5CGA - chains B and C of the 3 polymer chains in the assembly; structure by X-ray diffraction, 1.87 A resolution.

Chain B (and C):
Name: Hydroxyethylthiazole kinase
Source organism: Staphylococcus aureus MRSA252
Notes: EC 2.7.1.50; chain C of this document is another copy of the same molecule, construct and numbering; everything in this record applies to it too
UniProtKB: Q6GEY3 (THIM_STAAR); residue numbers follow UniProt; this construct covers 1-263
Amino-acid sequence (277 residues; row label = number of the first residue in the row):
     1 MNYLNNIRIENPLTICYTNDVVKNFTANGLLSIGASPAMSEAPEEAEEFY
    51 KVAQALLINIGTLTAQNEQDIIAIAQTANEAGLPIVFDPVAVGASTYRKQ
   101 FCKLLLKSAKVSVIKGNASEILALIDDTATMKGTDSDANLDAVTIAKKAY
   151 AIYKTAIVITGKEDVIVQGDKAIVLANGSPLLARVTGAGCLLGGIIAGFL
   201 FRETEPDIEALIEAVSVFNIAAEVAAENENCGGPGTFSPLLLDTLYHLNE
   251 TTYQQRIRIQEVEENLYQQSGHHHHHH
Unresolved in the structure: 127-139, 263-277 (chain C: 129-139, 263-277)
Construct notes: expression tag (264-277)
Metal / ion sites: Mg2+: Asp88, Glu120
Ligand contacts:
  - 2-(1,3,5-trimethyl-1H-pyrazol-4-yl)ethanol (KP6), molecule 1: Asn19, Val21, Val22, Gly61, Thr62, Val90, Arg98, Thr186, Gly187, Cys190
  - 2-(1,3,5-trimethyl-1H-pyrazol-4-yl)ethanol (KP6), molecule 2: Ala27, Pro37, Ala38, Met39, Ser40
Reported in the primary citation:
  - binding site for 2-(1,3,5-trimethyl-1H-pyrazol-4-yl)ethanol: Met39
  - catalytic residues: Lys115, Asn117, Thr160, Cys190 (proposed by the authors, not directly observed)

How chain B and chain C interact:
Pairs across the interface (40):
  Asp20(B) - Lys23(C)  salt bridge
  Val21(B) - Asn24(C)  hydrogen bond (backbone-side chain)
  Val21(B) - Ala27(C)  hydrophobic
  Val21(B) - Met39(C)  hydrophobic
  Thr62(B) - Met39(C)
  Leu63(B) - Ala42(C)
  Thr64(B) - Ala42(C)
  Ala65(B) - Glu44(C)
  Ala94(B) - Phe49(C)  hydrophobic
  Ser95(B) - Glu45(C)  hydrogen bond
  Ser95(B) - Glu48(C)
  Ser95(B) - Phe49(C)
  Thr96(B) - Glu48(C)  hydrogen bond (backbone-side chain)
  Tyr97(B) - Ala42(C)  hydrophobic
  Tyr97(B) - Glu44(C)
  Tyr97(B) - Glu45(C)
  Arg98(B) - Glu45(C)  salt bridge
  Ala183(B) - Leu31(C)
  Arg184(B) - Asn28(C)
  Arg184(B) - Leu31(C)  hydrogen bond (side chain-backbone)
  Arg184(B) - Ser32(C)  hydrogen bond (side chain-backbone)
  Arg184(B) - Gly34(C)
  Arg184(B) - Tyr246(C)
  Val185(B) - Asn28(C)
  Val185(B) - Leu31(C)
  Thr186(B) - Asn24(C)
  Thr186(B) - Ala27(C)
  Thr186(B) - Asn28(C)  hydrogen bond (backbone-side chain)
  Thr186(B) - Leu31(C)
  Gly232(B) - Asp243(C)
  Gly232(B) - His247(C)  hydrogen bond (backbone-side chain)
  Gly233(B) - Asp243(C)  hydrogen bond (backbone-side chain)
  Pro234(B) - Asp243(C)
  Pro234(B) - Tyr246(C)
  Gly235(B) - Pro239(C)
  Gly235(B) - Leu242(C)
  Gly235(B) - Asp243(C)  hydrogen bond (backbone-side chain)
  Thr236(B) - Pro239(C)
  Thr236(B) - Leu240(C)
  Thr236(B) - Asp243(C)  hydrogen bond
Also at the interface, not in a pair above, chain B (23 interface residues in all): Gln66, Leu181, Pro239
Also at the interface, not in a pair above, chain C (23 interface residues in all): Ile33, Glu41, Gln66, Asp70

Overview:
Chain B and chain C each contribute 23 residues to their interface, with 10 hydrogen bonds and 2 salt bridges.
Polar pairs include Asp20(B)-Lys23(C), Arg98(B)-Glu45(C) and Val21(B)-Asn24(C). Bound to chain B:
2-(1,3,5-trimethyl-1H-pyrazol-4-yl)ethanol. From the paper: catalytic residues Lys115(B), Asn117(B) and
Thr160(B) among others; a binding site for 2-(1,3,5-trimethyl-1H-pyrazol-4-yl)ethanol at Met39(B).
Chain B and chain C are both Hydroxyethylthiazole kinase (Staphylococcus aureus MRSA252); the structure,
Structure of Hydroxyethylthiazole kinase ThiM from Staphylococcus aureus in complex with substrate analog
2-(1,3,5-trimethyl-1H-pyrazole-4-yl)ethanol, was determined by X-ray diffraction together with 5CGE, 5CM5 and
5COJ from the same study.
